PDB entry 8SW7 | electron microscopy, 3.73 A resolution | chains H and B of the 8 polymer chains in the assembly

[Chain H]
Name: FP1 heavy chain
From: Macaca mulatta
Sequence (125 residues; numbered 1 to 125; the number before each row is that of its first residue; X marks 125 residues of unknown identity (built as UNK)):
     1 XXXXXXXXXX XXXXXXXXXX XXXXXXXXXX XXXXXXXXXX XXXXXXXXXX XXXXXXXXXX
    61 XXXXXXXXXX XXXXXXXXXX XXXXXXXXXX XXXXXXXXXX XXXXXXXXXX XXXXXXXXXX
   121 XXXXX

[Chain B]
Name: BG505 Boost 2 gp41
From: Human immunodeficiency virus 1
Sequence (153 residues; numbered 512 to 664; the number before each row is that of its first residue):
   512 AVGIGAVFLG FLGAAGSTMG AASMTLTVQA RNLLSGIVQQ QSNLLRAPEC QQHLLKLTVW
   572 GIKQLQARVL AVERYLRDQQ LLGIWGCSGK LICCTNVPWN STWSNRNLSE IWDNMTWLQW
   632 DKEISNYTQI IYGLLEESQN QQEKNEQDLL ALD
Not modelled in the structure: 512-515, 548-570
Disulfides: Cys-598/Cys-604
Covalent attachments: N-acetylglucosamine (NAG) linked to Asn-611, Asn-618, Asn-637
From the paper describing this entry:
  - conformationally variable residues (order/disorder transition): Gly-516
  - post-translational modification sites: Asn-611 (proposed by the authors, not directly observed)

[Chain H / chain B interface]
Chain B side of the interface, 7 residues: Ala-517, Leu-520, Gly-521, Ala-532, Thr-536, Val-539, Arg-542

[Summary]
Chain H and chain B make no direct contact in this assembly. Covalently linked N-acetylglucosamine: at
Asn-611(B), Asn-618(B) and Asn-637(B). From the paper: a modification site at Asn-611(B); conformational
variability at Gly-516(B).
Chain H is FP1 heavy chain (Macaca mulatta) and chain B is BG505 Boost 2 gp41 (Human immunodeficiency virus
1); the structure, BG505 Boost2 SOSIP.664 in complex with NHP polyclonal antibody FP1, was determined by
electron microscopy.
